Entry 6EN8 (X-ray diffraction, 3.29 A resolution); this record covers chains D and Z of the 10 polymer chains in the assembly.

# Chain D
Name: Transcriptional regulator TetR family
Source organism: Sulfolobus acidocaldarius
Reference sequence: Q4J9S1 (Q4J9S1_SULAC); residue numbers follow UniProt; this construct covers 1-196
Amino-acid sequence (196 residues; numbered 1 to 196; the number before each row is that of its first residue):
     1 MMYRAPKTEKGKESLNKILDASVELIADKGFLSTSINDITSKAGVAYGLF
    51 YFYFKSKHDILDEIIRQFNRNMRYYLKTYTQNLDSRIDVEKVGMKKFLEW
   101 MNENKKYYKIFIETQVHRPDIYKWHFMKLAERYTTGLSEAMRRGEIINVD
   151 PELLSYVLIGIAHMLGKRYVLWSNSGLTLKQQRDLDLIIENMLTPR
Disordered / not traced: 1-12, 79-86, 196
Modified residues: Mse-1, Mse-2 (selenomethionine); Mse-72, Mse-94, Mse-101, Mse-127, Mse-141, Mse-164, Mse-192 (selenomethionine; parent Met)
What the authors report for this chain:
  - binding site for the 22-nt DNA strand: Tyr-47, Gly-48, Leu-49, Phe-52
  - binding site for the 22-nt DNA strand (chain Z): Tyr-51
  - mutagenesis - Y47A, Y51A, Y53A: decreased binding to the 22-nt DNA strand (chain Z)
  - mutagenesis - G48A: abolished binding to the 22-nt DNA strand (chain Z)

# Chain Z
Molecule: 22-nt DNA strand
Sequence (22 nucleotides; numbered 0 to 21; the number before each row is that of its first residue; numbering starts at 0; X marks 1 residue of unknown identity (built as UNK)):
     0 XCTACTTGATTTTTGAGTCGAC
Disordered / not traced: 0

# Chain D / chain Z interface
Residue-residue contacts (13; chain D residue first):
  Leu-32(D) / DA15(Z)  phosphate contact
  Thr-34(D) / DA15(Z)  phosphate contact
  Ser-35(D) / DA15(Z)  phosphate contact
  Ile-36(D) / DA15(Z)  hydrogen bond to the phosphate
  Tyr-47(D) / DA15(Z)  hydrogen bond to the base
  Tyr-47(D) / DG16(Z)  hydrogen bond to the base
  Tyr-47(D) / DT17(Z)  base contact
  Tyr-51(D) / DA15(Z)  hydrogen bond to the phosphate
  Tyr-51(D) / DG16(Z)  hydrogen bond to the phosphate
  Tyr-51(D) / DT17(Z)  base contact
  Ser-56(D) / DG16(Z)  hydrogen bond to the phosphate
  Lys-57(D) / DA15(Z)  salt bridge to the phosphate
  Lys-57(D) / DG16(Z)  hydrogen bond to the phosphate
Also at the interface, not in a pair above, chain D (10 interface residues in all): Gly-48, Lys-55
Also at the interface, not in a pair above, chain Z (5 interface residues in all): DG14, DC18

# Summary
Chain D and chain Z form an interface of 10 and 5 residues respectively; the contacts include 7 hydrogen bonds
and 1 salt bridge. Polar contacts include Tyr-47(D)/DA15(Z), Tyr-47(D)/DG16(Z) and Ile-36(D)/DA15(Z). The
paper reports a binding site for the 22-nt DNA strand at Tyr-47(D), Gly-48(D) and Leu-49(D) among others;
Y47A, Y51A and Y53A of chain D reduce binding to the 22-nt DNA strand (chain Z).
Chain D is Transcriptional regulator TetR family (Sulfolobus acidocaldarius) and chain Z is a 22-nt DNA
strand; the structure, SaFadR in complex with dsDNA, was determined by X-ray diffraction.
